Entry 7Q6N (X-ray diffraction, 2.33 A resolution); this record covers chains A and B of the 4 polymer chains in the assembly.

[Chain A (and B)]
Molecule: NAD(P)H dehydrogenase (quinone)
From: Salmonella enterica subsp. enterica serovar Typhimurium
Notes: EC 1.6.5.2; chain B of this document is another copy of the same molecule, construct and numbering; everything in this record applies to it too
UniProtKB: Q8ZQ40 (NQOR_SALTY); numbering as in UniProt (aligned over 1-198)
Sequence (231 residues; numbered -32 to 198; the number before each row is that of its first residue; numbers below 1 keep their minus sign (Met-32 is residue -32)):
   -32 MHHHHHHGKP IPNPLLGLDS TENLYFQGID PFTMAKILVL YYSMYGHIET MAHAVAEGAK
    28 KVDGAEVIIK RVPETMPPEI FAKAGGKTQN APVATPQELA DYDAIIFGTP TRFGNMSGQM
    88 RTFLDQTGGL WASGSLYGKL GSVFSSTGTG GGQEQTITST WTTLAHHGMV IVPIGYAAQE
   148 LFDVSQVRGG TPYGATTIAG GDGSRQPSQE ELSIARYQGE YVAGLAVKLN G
Not modelled in the structure: -32 to 0, 198 (chain B: -32 to -1, 198)
Construct notes: initiating methionine (-32); expression tag (-31 to 0)
Small-molecule neighbours:
  - 2-azanyl-4,6-bis(bromanyl)phenol (8YX): Phe80, Gly115, Thr116, Gly168
  - FMN (flavin mononucleotide): Tyr9, Ser10, Met11, Tyr12, Gly13, His14, Ile15, Glu16, Pro77, Thr78, Arg79, Phe80, Gly81, Ser113, Thr114, Gly115, Thr116, Gly117, Gly118, Ala166
Swiss-Prot annotation at these positions:
  - binding site (FMN): Ser10 to Ile15, Thr78 to Phe80, Ser113 to Gly118, His133
  - binding site (NAD(+)): Tyr12
  - binding site (substrate): Trp98
From the paper describing this entry:
  - binding site for flavin mononucleotide: Ser10, Thr78, Phe80, Ser113, Gly115, Thr116, Gly118
  - binding site for 2-azanyl-4,6-bis(bromanyl)phenol: Trp98

[Interface between chain A and chain B]
Residue-residue contacts (46; chain A residue first):
  Trp98(A) - Tyr143(B)
  Trp98(A) - Phe149(B)  hydrophobic
  Tyr104(A) - Ile141(B)  hydrogen bond (side chain-backbone)
  Tyr104(A) - Ala144(B)
  Tyr104(A) - Tyr184(B)  hydrogen bond
  Tyr104(A) - Tyr188(B)
  Gly105(A) - Tyr188(B)
  Trp128(A) - Ala132(B)  hydrophobic
  Trp128(A) - Ile138(B)  hydrophobic
  Thr129(A) - Tyr160(B)
  Ala132(A) - Trp128(B)  hydrophobic
  Ala132(A) - Pro140(B)  hydrophobic
  Ala132(A) - Gly142(B)
  Ala132(A) - Tyr160(B)  hydrophobic
  His133(A) - Tyr143(B)
  His133(A) - Pro159(B)
  His133(A) - Tyr160(B)  hydrogen bond
  Gly135(A) - Gly142(B)
  Met136(A) - Pro140(B)
  Val137(A) - Val137(B)  hydrophobic
  Val137(A) - Ile138(B)
  Val137(A) - Tyr188(B)
  Ile138(A) - Trp128(B)  hydrophobic
  Ile138(A) - Val137(B)
  Ile138(A) - Ile138(B)  hydrogen bond (backbone-backbone)
  Pro140(A) - Ala132(B)  hydrophobic
  Pro140(A) - Met136(B)
  Pro140(A) - Ile138(B)  hydrophobic
  Ile141(A) - Tyr104(B)  hydrogen bond (backbone-side chain)
  Gly142(A) - Ala132(B)
  Gly142(A) - Gly135(B)
  Tyr143(A) - Trp98(B)
  Tyr143(A) - His133(B)  hydrogen bond
  Ala144(A) - Tyr104(B)
  Phe149(A) - Trp98(B)  hydrophobic
  Pro159(A) - His133(B)
  Tyr160(A) - Thr129(B)
  Tyr160(A) - Ala132(B)  hydrophobic
  Tyr160(A) - His133(B)  hydrogen bond
  Tyr184(A) - Tyr104(B)  hydrogen bond
  Tyr188(A) - Tyr104(B)
  Tyr188(A) - Gly105(B)
  Tyr188(A) - Val137(B)
  Lys195(A) - Leu196(B)
  Leu196(A) - Lys195(B)
  Leu196(A) - Leu196(B)  hydrophobic
Other interface residues (no listed pair), chain A (24 interface residues in all): Leu192
Other interface residues (no listed pair), chain B (24 interface residues in all): Leu192

[In short]
The chain A/chain B interface involves 24 residues from each chain, with 8 hydrogen bonds. Among the polar
pairs are Tyr104(A)-Ile141(B), Tyr104(A)-Tyr184(B) and His133(A)-Tyr160(B). Ligands of chain A: flavin
mononucleotide and 2-azanyl-4,6-bis(bromanyl)phenol. From the paper: a binding site for flavin mononucleotide
at Ser10(A), Thr78(A) and Phe80(A) among others; a binding site for 2-azanyl-4,6-bis(bromanyl)phenol at
Trp98(A).
Chain A and chain B are both NAD(P)H dehydrogenase (quinone) (Salmonella enterica subsp. enterica serovar
Typhimurium); the structure, Structure of WrbA from Salmonella Typhimurium bound to ME0052, was determined by
X-ray diffraction together with 7Q6M and 7Q6O from the same study.
